PDB entry 7YJO | electron microscopy, 2.80 A resolution | chains A and D of the 5 polymer chains in the assembly

# Chain A
Molecule: atLCB1
Organism: Arabidopsis thaliana
UniProtKB: Q94IB8 (LCB1_ARATH); residues 63-482 here = UniProt positions 63-482
Sequence (420 residues; row label = number of the first residue in the row):
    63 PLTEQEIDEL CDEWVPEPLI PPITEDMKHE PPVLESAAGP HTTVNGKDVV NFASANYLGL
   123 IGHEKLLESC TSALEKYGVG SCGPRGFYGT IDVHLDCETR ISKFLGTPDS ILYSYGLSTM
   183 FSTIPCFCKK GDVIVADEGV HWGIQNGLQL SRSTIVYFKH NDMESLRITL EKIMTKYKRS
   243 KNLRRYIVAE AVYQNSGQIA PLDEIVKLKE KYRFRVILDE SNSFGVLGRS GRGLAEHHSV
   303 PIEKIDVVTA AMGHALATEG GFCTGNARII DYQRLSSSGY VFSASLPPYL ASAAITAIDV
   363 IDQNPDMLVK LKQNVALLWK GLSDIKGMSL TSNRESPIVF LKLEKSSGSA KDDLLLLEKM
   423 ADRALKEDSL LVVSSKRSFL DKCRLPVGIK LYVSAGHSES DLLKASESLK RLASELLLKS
Unresolved in the structure: 481-482
Small-molecule neighbours: pyridoxyl-serine-5-monophosphate (PLS; [3-hydroxy-2-methyl-5-phosphonooxymethyl-pyridin-4-ylmethyl]-serine): Pro146, Val343, Phe344, Ser345, Ala346

# Chain D
Molecule: ORMDL family protein
Organism: Arabidopsis thaliana
UniProtKB: Q9C5I0 (Q9C5I0_ARATH); residues 1-157 here = UniProt positions 1-157
Sequence (157 residues; row label = number of the first residue in the row):
     1 MANLYVKAVP PPDMNRNTEW FMYPGVWTTY MLILFFGWLV VLSVSGCSPG MAWTVVNLAH
    61 FVVTYHSFHW MKGTPFADDQ GIYNGLTWWE QMDNGQQLTR NRKFLTLVPV VLYLIASHTT
   121 DYRHPWLFLN TLAVMVLVVA KFPNMHKVRI FGINGDK
Unresolved in the structure: 1-10, 157
Small-molecule neighbours: Z1T (N-[(2S,3R,4E)-1,3-dihydroxyoctadec-4-en-2-yl]tetracosanamide): Asn17, Trp20, Val26, Thr29, Tyr30, Ile33, Leu34, Val56, Ala59, His60, Val63, Ser67, Phe68, Met71, Gly73, Pro75, Phe76, Trp88
Reported in the primary citation:
  - mutagenesis - N17A, S67R: increased catalytic activity
  - mutagenesis - N17A, S67R: decreased binding to C6-phytoceramide
  - mutagenesis - N17A/S67R, W20R, W88R: abolished binding to C6-phytoceramide
  - mutagenesis - W20R, W88R: increased catalytic activity (intracellular SPT activity)
  - mutagenesis - N17A/S67R: decreased catalytic activity (intracellular SPT activity)

# Interface between chain A and chain D
Contacting residue pairs (9; chain A residue first):
  Pro187(A) - Gln80(D)  hydrogen bond (backbone-side chain)
  Cys190(A) - Gln80(D)  hydrogen bond (backbone-side chain)
  Lys191(A) - Ala77(D)
  Lys191(A) - Gln80(D)
  Lys192(A) - Gly81(D)
  Lys192(A) - Asn84(D)
  Leu212(A) - Gln80(D)
  Ser213(A) - Gln80(D)
  Arg214(A) - Ile82(D)
Also at the interface, not in a pair above, chain A (9 interface residues in all): Gly193, Tyr334

# In short
9 residues of chain A and 5 residues of chain D are in contact; the contacts include 2 hydrogen bonds. Polar
contacts include Pro187(A)-Gln80(D) and Cys190(A)-Gln80(D). Chain A binds pyridoxyl-serine-5-monophosphate.
The paper reports that N17A/S67R, W20R and W88R of chain D abolish binding to C6-phytoceramide; N17A and S67R
of chain D increase catalytic activity.
Chain A is atLCB1 and chain D is ORMDL family protein, both from Arabidopsis thaliana; the structure, Cryo-EM
structure of the monomeric atSPT-ORM1 (LCB2a-deltaN5) complex, was determined by electron microscopy (same
publication as 7YJK, 7YJM and 7YJN).
